Entry 6FVV (electron microscopy, 5.40 A resolution (low resolution: residue-level contacts below are approximate; hydrogen-bond / salt-bridge calls are withheld)); this record covers chains V and U of the 47 polymer chains in the assembly.

[Chain V]
Protein: Ubiquitin carboxyl-terminal hydrolase RPN11
Organism: Saccharomyces cerevisiae (strain ATCC 204508 / S288c)
Notes: EC 3.4.19.12
UniProtKB: P43588 (RPN11_YEAST); numbering as in UniProt (aligned over 18-306)
Chain sequence (289 residues; each row starts with the number of its first residue):
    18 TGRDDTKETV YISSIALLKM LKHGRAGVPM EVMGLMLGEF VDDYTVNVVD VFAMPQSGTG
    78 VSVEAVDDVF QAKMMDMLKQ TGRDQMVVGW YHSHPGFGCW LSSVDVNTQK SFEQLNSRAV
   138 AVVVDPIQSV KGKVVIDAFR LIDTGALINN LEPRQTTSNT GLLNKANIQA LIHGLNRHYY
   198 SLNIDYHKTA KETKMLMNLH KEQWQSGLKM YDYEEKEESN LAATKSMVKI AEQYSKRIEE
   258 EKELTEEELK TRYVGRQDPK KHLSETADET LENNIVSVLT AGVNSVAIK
Swiss-Prot annotation at these positions:
  - motif: His109 to Asp122 (JAMM motif)
  - binding site (Zn(2+)): His109, His111, Asp122
  - natural variant: Lys208 (K208Q: In strain: NRRL Y-53), Ala239 (A239T: In strain: NRRL Y-53), Thr262 (T262S: In strain: NRRL Y-53), Leu280 to Ser281 (sequence variant, change not given here; In strain: NRRL Y-53)
  - mutagenesis: His109 (H109A: Stabilizes ubiquitin pathway substrates; when associated wirh Ala-111), His111 (H111A: Stabilizes ubiquitin pathway substrates; when associated wirh Ala-109)

[Chain U]
Protein: 26S proteasome regulatory subunit RPN8
Organism: Saccharomyces cerevisiae (strain ATCC 204508 / S288c)
UniProtKB: Q08723 (RPN8_YEAST); numbering as in UniProt (aligned over 1-304)
Chain sequence (304 residues; numbered 1 to 304; the number before each row is that of its first residue):
     1 MSLQHEKVTI APLVLLSALD HYERTQTKEN KRCVGVILGD ANSSTIRVTN SFALPFEEDE
    61 KNSDVWFLDH NYIENMNEMC KKINAKEKLI GWYHSGPKLR ASDLKINELF KKYTQNNPLL
   121 LIVDVKQQGV GLPTDAYVAI EQVKDDGTST EKTFLHLPCT IEAEEAEEIG VEHLLRDVRD
   181 QAAGGLSIRL TNQLKSLKGL QSKLKDVVEY LDKVINKELP INHTILGKLQ DVFNLLPNLG
   241 TPDDDEIDVE NHDRINISNN LQKALTVKTN DELMVIYISN LVRSIIAFDD LIENKIQNKK
   301 IQEQ
Swiss-Prot annotation at these positions:
  - modified residue: Ser2 (N-acetylserine)

[Chain V / chain U interface]
Contacting residue pairs (133):
  Ser31(V) with Leu16(U); Leu174(U)
  Ile32(V) with Leu16(U); Ser17(U); Asp20(U)
  Leu34(V) with Gly170(U); His173(U)
  Leu35(V) with Leu16(U); Glu167(U); Gly170(U)
  Lys36(V) with Leu13(U)
  Leu38(V) with Ala166(U); Gly170(U)
  Lys39(V) with Thr49(U); Asn84(U); Glu87(U); Glu167(U)
  His40(V) with Ile83(U)
  Arg42(V) with Ala166(U); Ile169(U)
  Val66(V) with Arg24(U)
  Ala70(V) with Ile83(U)
  Pro72(V) with Lys82(U)
  Phe87(V) with Lys82(U)
  Lys90(V) with Asn75(U); Met79(U)
  Met91(V) with Met79(U); Ile83(U)
  Met94(V) with Tyr72(U); Met79(U)
  Gln97(V) with Pro55(U)
  Thr98(V) with Arg24(U); Thr25(U); Ala53(U); Leu54(U); Pro55(U); Tyr72(U)
  Gly99(V) with Arg24(U)
  Arg100(V) with His21(U); Arg24(U); Phe52(U); Ala53(U)
  Asp101(V) with Arg24(U)
  Gln102(V) with Arg24(U)
  Pro143(V) with Ile169(U)
  Ser146(V) with Ile169(U)
  Val147(V) with Ile169(U)
  Lys148(V) with Ile169(U); His173(U)
  Gly149(V) with Ile169(U); His173(U)
  Lys150(V) with His173(U)
  Tyr203(V) with His173(U)
  Lys205(V) with Leu174(U); Arg176(U)
  Lys208(V) with Leu19(U); Val125(U); Lys126(U)
  Glu209(V) with Leu16(U); Leu19(U)
  Thr210(V) with Asp177(U)
  Lys211(V) with Gln127(U); Gly129(U)
  Met212(V) with Leu15(U); Leu16(U); Leu19(U); Val123(U); Asp124(U); Gln127(U); Pro133(U)
  Leu213(V) with Pro12(U)
  Met214(V) with Arg179(U); Asp180(U); Gln181(U)
  Asn215(V) with Gln127(U); Val130(U); Pro133(U)
  Leu216(V) with Thr160(U)
  His217(V) with Leu132(U); Thr134(U); Cys159(U); Ile161(U)
  Lys218(V) with Gly131(U); Leu132(U); Lys203(U)
  Gln220(V) with Arg179(U); Gln181(U)
  Trp221(V) with Gln181(U); Ser196(U); Gly199(U); Leu200(U); Lys203(U)
  Gly224(V) with Gln193(U)
  Leu225(V) with Gln193(U); Ser196(U); Leu200(U)
  Met227(V) with Arg254(U)
  Tyr230(V) with Arg254(U)
  Lys233(V) with Arg254(U)
  Asn237(V) with Ile257(U)
  Thr241(V) with Ile257(U)
  Met244(V) with Leu261(U); Ala264(U)
  Tyr251(V) with Lys268(U); Asp271(U)
  Arg254(V) with Asp271(U)
  Lys277(V) with Lys268(U); Asp271(U); Glu272(U)
  Leu280(V) with Lys268(U)
  Ser281(V) with Leu265(U); Lys268(U)
  Ala284(V) with Leu265(U)
  Asp285(V) with Leu265(U)
  Thr287(V) with Leu261(U)
  Leu288(V) with Ser258(U); Gln262(U)
  Glu289(V) with Leu186(U)
  Asn290(V) with Arg189(U)
  Asn291(V) with Arg254(U); Ser258(U)
  Ile292(V) with Leu186(U)
  Ser294(V) with Arg254(U)
  Val295(V) with Asn251(U)
  Leu296(V) with Leu190(U); Gln193(U)
  Thr297(V) with Gln193(U)
  Ala298(V) with Arg254(U)
  Val300(V) with Gln193(U); Leu197(U)
  Ile305(V) with Leu236(U); Pro237(U)
  Lys306(V) with Pro237(U)
Also at the interface, not in a pair above, chain V (74 interface residues in all): Asp67, Val293
Also at the interface, not in a pair above, chain U (82 interface residues in all): Asn50, Asp69, Met76, Glu78, Glu164, Glu165, Val171, Glu172, Leu175, Gly185, Leu239, Glu250, Ile255

[In short]
Chain V and chain U form an interface of 74 and 82 residues respectively. UniProt lists 3 Zn2+-binding
residues and 2 mutagenesis sites on chain V.
Here chain V is Ubiquitin carboxyl-terminal hydrolase RPN11 and chain U is 26S proteasome regulatory subunit
RPN8, both from Saccharomyces cerevisiae (strain ATCC 204508 / S288c). Entry 6FVV (26S proteasome, s3 state)
was determined by electron microscopy together with 6FVW, 6FVT, 6FVU, 6FVX and 6FVY from the same study.
